Entry 2HN2 (X-ray diffraction, 3.70 A resolution); this record covers chains A and B of the 5 polymer chains in the assembly.

== Chain A ==
Name: Magnesium transport protein corA
Organism: Thermotoga maritima
Reference sequence: Q9WZ31 (CORA_THEMA); residues 1001-1351 here correspond to UniProt positions 1-351 (UniProt number = residue number - 1000)
Chain sequence (354 residues; numbered 998 to 1351; the number before each row is that of its first residue):
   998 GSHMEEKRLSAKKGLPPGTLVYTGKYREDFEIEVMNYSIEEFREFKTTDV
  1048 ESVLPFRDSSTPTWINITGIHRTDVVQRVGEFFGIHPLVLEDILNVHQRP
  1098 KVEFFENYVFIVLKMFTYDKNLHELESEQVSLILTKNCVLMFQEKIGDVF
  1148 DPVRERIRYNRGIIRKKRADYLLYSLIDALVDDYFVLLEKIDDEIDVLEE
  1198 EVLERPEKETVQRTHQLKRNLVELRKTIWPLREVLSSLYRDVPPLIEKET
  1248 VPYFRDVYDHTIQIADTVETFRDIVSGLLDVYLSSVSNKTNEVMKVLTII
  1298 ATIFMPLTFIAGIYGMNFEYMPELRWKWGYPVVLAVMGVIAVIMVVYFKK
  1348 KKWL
Disordered / not traced: 998-1008, 1316-1325, 1350-1351
Construct notes: cloning artifact (998-1000)
Swiss-Prot annotation at these positions:
  - motif: Gly1312 to Asn1314 (Probable selectivity filter)
  - site: Asn1288 (Essential for ion permeation), Leu1294 (Important for closing the ion permeation pathway in the closed state), Thr1295 (Threonine that confers selectivity for Co(2+) transport)

== Chain B ==
Name: Magnesium transport protein corA
Organism: Thermotoga maritima
Reference sequence: Q9WZ31 (CORA_THEMA); residues 2001-2351 here correspond to UniProt positions 1-351 (UniProt number = residue number - 2000)
Chain sequence (354 residues; each row starts with the number of its first residue):
  1998 GSHMEEKRLSAKKGLPPGTLVYTGKYREDFEIEVMNYSIEEFREFKTTDV
  2048 ESVLPFRDSSTPTWINITGIHRTDVVQRVGEFFGIHPLVLEDILNVHQRP
  2098 KVEFFENYVFIVLKMFTYDKNLHELESEQVSLILTKNCVLMFQEKIGDVF
  2148 DPVRERIRYNRGIIRKKRADYLLYSLIDALVDDYFVLLEKIDDEIDVLEE
  2198 EVLERPEKETVQRTHQLKRNLVELRKTIWPLREVLSSLYRDVPPLIEKET
  2248 VPYFRDVYDHTIQIADTVETFRDIVSGLLDVYLSSVSNKTNEVMKVLTII
  2298 ATIFMPLTFIAGIYGMNFEYMPELRWKWGYPVVLAVMGVIAVIMVVYFKK
  2348 KKWL
Disordered / not traced: 1998-2008, 2316-2325, 2350-2351
Construct notes: cloning artifact (1998-2000)
Swiss-Prot annotation at these positions:
  - motif: Gly2312 to Asn2314 (Probable selectivity filter)
  - site: Asn2288 (Essential for ion permeation), Leu2294 (Important for closing the ion permeation pathway in the closed state), Thr2295 (Threonine that confers selectivity for Co(2+) transport)

== Chain A / chain B interface ==
Pairs across the interface - 79 pairs, chain A then chain B:
  Pro1149(A) with Leu2012(B)
  Arg1153(A) with Pro2014(B)
  Phe1182(A) with Lys2010(B)
  Glu1186(A) with Lys2009(B); Lys2010(B)
  Ile1192(A) with Arg2216(B)
  Asp1193(A) with Arg2216(B), salt bridge
  Glu1196(A) with His2212(B), salt bridge; Arg2216(B), salt bridge
  Leu1200(A) with Gln2209(B)
  Glu1201(A) with Gln2209(B)
  Lys1245(A) with Glu2103(B), salt bridge
  Pro1249(A) with Leu2085(B)
  Arg1252(A) with Glu2100(B), salt bridge
  Asp1256(A) with Lys2098(B), salt bridge
  Gln1260(A) with His2094(B), hydrogen bond (side chain-backbone); Gln2095(B); Arg2096(B)
  Asp1263(A) with Lys2223(B)
  Thr1264(A) with Arg2096(B), hydrogen bond
  Glu1266(A) with Lys2223(B)
  Thr1267(A) with Val2219(B); Lys2223(B)
  Asp1270(A) with Val2219(B); Arg2269(B), salt bridge
  Ile1271(A) with Arg2216(B)
  Gly1274(A) with His2212(B)
  Leu1275(A) with His2212(B)
  Asp1277(A) with Leu2276(B); Asp2277(B)
  Val1278(A) with Val2208(B), hydrophobic; His2212(B); Leu2276(B), hydrophobic
  Leu1280(A) with Leu2280(B)
  Ser1281(A) with Leu2276(B); Tyr2279(B); Leu2280(B)
  Ser1284(A) with Val2283(B)
  Asn1285(A) with Glu2204(B), hydrogen bond (side chain-backbone); Lys2205(B); Tyr2279(B), hydrogen bond; Val2283(B)
  Thr1287(A) with Thr2287(B), hydrogen bond (backbone-side chain)
  Asn1288(A) with Lys2286(B); Thr2287(B), hydrogen bond
  Met1291(A) with Thr2287(B); Val2290(B); Met2291(B), hydrophobic
  Lys1292(A) with Val2290(B)
  Leu1294(A) with Leu2294(B), hydrophobic
  Thr1295(A) with Val2290(B), hydrogen bond (side chain-backbone); Val2293(B); Leu2294(B), hydrogen bond (side chain-backbone)
  Ala1298(A) with Leu2294(B), hydrophobic; Ile2297(B)
  Thr1299(A) with Ile2297(B)
  Met1302(A) with Ile2297(B); Ala2298(B), hydrophobic; Phe2301(B); Met2302(B), hydrophobic
  Pro1303(A) with Phe2301(B), hydrophobic
  Thr1305(A) with Thr2305(B)
  Phe1306(A) with Leu2304(B), hydrophobic; Thr2305(B)
  Gly1309(A) with Ala2308(B)
  Ile1310(A) with Ala2308(B)
  Tyr1311(A) with Tyr2327(B)
  Gly1312(A) with Tyr2311(B); Gly2312(B)
  Met1313(A) with Ala2308(B); Tyr2311(B), hydrophobic
  Asn1314(A) with Tyr2311(B), hydrogen bond (backbone-backbone); Gly2312(B); Met2313(B); Asn2314(B), hydrogen bond
  Phe1315(A) with Gly2326(B); Tyr2327(B), hydrophobic; Val2330(B), hydrophobic
  Lys1348(A) with Val2290(B)
Also at the interface, not in a pair above, chain A (52 interface residues in all): Gly1159, Asp1253, His1257, Ser1282
Also at the interface, not in a pair above, chain B (52 interface residues in all): Pro2013, Asp2089, Val2099, Pro2203, Lys2215, Leu2331, Met2334

== Overview ==
The chain A/chain B interface involves 52 residues from each chain; the contacts include 10 hydrogen bonds and
7 salt bridges. Among the polar pairs are Asp1193(A)-Arg2216(B), Glu1196(A)-His2212(B) and
Glu1196(A)-Arg2216(B).
Chain A and chain B are both Magnesium transport protein corA (Thermotoga maritima); the structure, Crystal
structure of the CorA Mg2+ transporter homologue from T. maritima in complex with divalent cations, was
determined by X-ray diffraction.
